PDB entry 4EOF | X-ray diffraction, 1.83 A resolution | chain A

== Chain A ==
Protein: Lysozyme
Organism: Gallus gallus
Notes: EC 3.2.1.17
UniProt: P00698 (LYSC_CHICK); residues 1-129 here correspond to UniProt positions 19-147 (UniProt number = residue number + 18)
Chain sequence (129 residues; each row starts with the number of its first residue):
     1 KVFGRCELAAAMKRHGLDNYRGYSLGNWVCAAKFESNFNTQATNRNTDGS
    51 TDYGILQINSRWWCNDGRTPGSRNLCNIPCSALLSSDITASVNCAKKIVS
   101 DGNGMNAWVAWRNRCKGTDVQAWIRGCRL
Disulfides: Cys6-Cys127, Cys30-Cys115, Cys64-Cys80, Cys76-Cys94
Residues lining bound ligands:
  - arginine (ARG), molecule 1: Gly4, Arg5, Cys6
  - arginine (ARG), molecule 2: Asn113, Lys116, Gly117, Thr118, Asp119
Swiss-Prot annotation at these positions:
  - active site: Glu35, Asp52
  - binding site (substrate): Asp101
What the authors report for this chain:
  - binding site for arginine: Gly4, Arg5, Cys6, Asn113, Lys116, Gly117, Thr118

== Summary ==
Ligands of chain A: arginine. Curated annotation (UniProt) lists active-site residues Glu35 and Asp52 and
substrate-binding residue Asp101. From the paper: a binding site for arginine at Gly4, Arg5 and Cys6 among
others.
Chain A is Lysozyme (Gallus gallus); the structure, Lysozyme in the presence of arginine, was determined by
X-ray diffraction, deposited together with 4R0F, 4II8, 4DC4 and 4D9Z.
